8AFL - chains B and D of the 6 polymer chains in the assembly; structure by electron microscopy, 4.40 A resolution (low resolution: residue-level contacts below are approximate; hydrogen-bond / salt-bridge calls are withheld).

[Chain B]
Name: Crescentin
From: Caulobacter vibrioides
UniProt: A0A8F8EC09 (A0A8F8EC09_CAUVI); residue numbers follow UniProt; this construct covers 1-457
Amino-acid sequence (457 residues; row label = number of the first residue in the row):
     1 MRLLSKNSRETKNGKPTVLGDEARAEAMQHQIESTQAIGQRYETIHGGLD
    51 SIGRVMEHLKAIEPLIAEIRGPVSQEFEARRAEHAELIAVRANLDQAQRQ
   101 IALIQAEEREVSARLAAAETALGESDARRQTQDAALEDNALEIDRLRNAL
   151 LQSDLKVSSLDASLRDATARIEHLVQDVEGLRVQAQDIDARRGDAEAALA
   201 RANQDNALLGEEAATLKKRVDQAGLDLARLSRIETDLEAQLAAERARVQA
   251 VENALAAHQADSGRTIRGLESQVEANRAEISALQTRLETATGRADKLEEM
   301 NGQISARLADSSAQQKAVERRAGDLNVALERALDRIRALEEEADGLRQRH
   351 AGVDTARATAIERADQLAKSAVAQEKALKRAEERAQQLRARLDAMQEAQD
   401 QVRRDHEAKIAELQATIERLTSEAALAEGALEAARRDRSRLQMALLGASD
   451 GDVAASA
Disordered / not traced: 1-366, 444-457

[Chain D]
Name: Crescentin-specific megabody MB13
Notes: antibody fragment or engineered binder
Amino-acid sequence (907 residues; each row starts with the number of its first residue):
     1 EVQLQESGGGLVYKEETQSGLNNYARVVEKGQYDSLEIPAQVAASWESGR
    51 DDAAVFGFIDKEQLDKYVANGGKRSDWTVKFAENRSQDGTLLGYSLLQES
   101 VDQASYMYSDNHYLAEMATILGKPEEAKRYRQLAQQLADYINTCMFDPTT
   151 QFYYDVRIEDKPLANGCAGKPIVERGKGPEGWSPLFNGAATQANADAVVK
   201 VMLDPKEFNTFVPLGTAALTNPAFGADIYWRGRVWVDQFWFGLKGMERYG
   251 YRDDALKLADTFFRHAKGLTADGPIQENYNPLTGAQQGAPNFSWSAAHLY
   301 MLYNDFFRKQASGGGSGGGGSGGGGSGNADNYKNVINRTGAPQYMKDYDY
   351 DDHQRFNPFFDLGAWHGHLLPDGPNTMGGFPGVALLTEEYINFMASNFDR
   401 LTVWQDGKKVDFTLEAYSIPGALVQKLTAKDVQVEMTLRFATPRTSLLET
   451 KITSNKPLDLVWDGELLEKLEAKEGKPLSDKTIAGEYPDYQRKISATRDG
   501 LKVTFGKVRATWDLLTSGESEYQVHKSLPVQTEINGNRFTSKAHINGSTT
   551 LYTTYSHLLTAQEVSKEQMQIRDILARPAFYLTASQQRWEEYLKKGLTNP
   601 DATPEQTRVAVKAIETLNGNWRSPGGAVKFNTVTPSVTGRWFSGNQTWPW
   651 DTWKQAFAMAHFNPDIAKENIRAVFSWQIQPGDSVRPQDVGFVPDLIAWN
   701 LSPERGGDGGNWNERNTKPSLAAWSVMEVYNVTQDKTWVAEMYPKLVAYH
   751 DWWLRNRDHNGNGVPEYGATRDKAHNTESGEMLFTVKKDSLRLSCASSRS
   801 IDGINIMRWYRQAPGKQRGMVAVVTGWGSTNYVDSVKGRFIISRDSAKDT
   851 VYLQMNNLKPEDTAVYSCNAIYRGSEYWGQGTQVTVSSGENLYFQGSHHH
   901 HHHHHHH
Disordered / not traced: 14-788, 888-907
Cystine bridges: Cys795-Cys868

[Interface between chain B and chain D]
Pairs across the interface (11):
  Glu412(B) with Asn805(D)
  Leu413(B) with Asn805(D)
  Ala415(B) with Arg873(D); Gly874(D)
  Thr416(B) with Ile806(D)
  Arg419(B) with Gly874(D); Ser875(D); Glu876(D)
  Glu423(B) with Arg808(D); Ile871(D); Glu876(D)
Also at the interface, not in a pair above, chain B (7 interface residues in all): Leu420
Also at the interface, not in a pair above, chain D (9 interface residues in all): Gly803

[Overview]
7 residues of chain B face 9 of chain D across their interface.
Here chain B is Crescentin (Caulobacter vibrioides) and chain D is Crescentin-specific megabody MB13. Entry
8AFL (Cryo-EM structure of crescentin filaments (wildtype, C1 symmetry and small box)) was determined by
electron microscopy (same publication as 8AFE, 8AFH, 8AFM, 8AHL, 8AIA, 8AIX and 8AJB).
